Entry 5UTY (X-ray diffraction, 3.41 A resolution); this record covers chains B and D of the 6 polymer chains in the assembly.

[Chain B]
Molecule: HIV-1 BG505 strain Env gp41
From: Human immunodeficiency virus 1
Reference sequence: Q2N0S6 (Q2N0S6_9HIV1); residues 512-664 here correspond to UniProt positions 509-661 (UniProt number = residue number - 3)
Amino-acid sequence (153 residues; row label = number of the first residue in the row):
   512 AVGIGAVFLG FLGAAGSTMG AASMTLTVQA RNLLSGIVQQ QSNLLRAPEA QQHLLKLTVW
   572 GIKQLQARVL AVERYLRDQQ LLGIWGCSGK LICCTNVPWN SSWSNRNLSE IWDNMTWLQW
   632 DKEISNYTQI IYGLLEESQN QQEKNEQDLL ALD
Unresolved in the structure: 512-516, 548-568, 660-664
Differences from the reference sequence: engineered mutation Pro559 (Ile556 in Q2N0S6), Cys605 (Thr602 in Q2N0S6)
Cystine bridges: Cys598-Cys604
Glycans and other covalent adducts: N-acetylglucosamine (NAG) linked to Asn611, Asn618, Asn637

[Chain D]
Molecule: 35O22 Fab heavy chain
From: Homo sapiens
Notes: antibody fragment or engineered binder
Amino-acid sequence (243 residues; each row starts with the number of its first residue; a row labelled like 72A-72H holds insertion residues (72A, then the next letters in order)):
     1 QGQLVQSGAE LKKPGASVKI SCKTSGYRFN FYHINWIRQT AGRGPEWMGW IS
   52A P
    53 YSGDKNLAPA FQDRVIMTTD
72A-72H TEVPVTSF
    73 TSTGAAYMEI
82A-82C RNL
    83 KFDDTGTYFC AKGLLRDG
100A-100F SSTWLP
   101 YLWGQGTLLT VSSASTKGPS VFPLAPSSKS TSGGTAALGC LVKDYFPEPV TVSWNSGALT
   161 SGVHTFPAVL QSSGLYSLSS VVTVPSSSLG TQTYICNVNH KPSNTKVDKR VEPKSCDKGL
   221 EVLFQ
Unresolved in the structure: 225
Cystine bridges: Cys22-Cys92, Cys140-Cys196

[How chain B and chain D interact]
Contacting residue pairs - 15 pairs, chain B then chain D:
  Gly527(B) - Arg28(D)
  Thr529(B) - Arg98(D)
  Ser620(B) - Leu97(D)
  Glu621(B) - Leu97(D)
  Asp624(B) - Arg98(D)  hydrogen bond (backbone-backbone)
  Asp624(B) - Asp99(D)  hydrogen bond (backbone-backbone)
  Asp624(B) - Gly100(D)
  Asn625(B) - Arg28(D)
  Asn625(B) - Tyr32(D)
  Asn625(B) - Leu97(D)
  Asn625(B) - Arg98(D)
  Thr627(B) - Arg28(D)
  Gln630(B) - Arg28(D)
  Gln630(B) - Phe72H(D)
  Lys633(B) - Phe72H(D)
Interface residues without a listed pair, chain B (11 interface residues in all): Arg617, Leu629
Interface residues without a listed pair, chain D (9 interface residues in all): Gln1, Leu96

[Overview]
11 residues of chain B and 9 residues of chain D are in contact, with 2 hydrogen bonds. The backbones
hydrogen-bond at Asp624(B)-Arg98(D) and Asp624(B)-Asp99(D). N-acetylglucosamine is covalently linked to
Asn611(B), Asn618(B) and Asn637(B).
Here chain B is HIV-1 BG505 strain Env gp41 (Human immunodeficiency virus 1) and chain D is 35O22 Fab heavy
chain (Homo sapiens). Entry 5UTY (Crystal Structure of a Stabilized DS-SOSIP.mut4 BG505 gp140 HIV-1 Env
Trimer, Containing Mutations I201C-P433C (DS), L154M ...) was determined by X-ray diffraction (same
publication as 5UTF).
